PDB entry 6RD5 | electron microscopy, 2.69 A resolution | chains 9 and M of the 8 polymer chains in the assembly

== Chain 9 ==
Molecule: Mitochondrial ATP synthase subunit ASA9
Organism: Polytomella sp. Pringsheim 198.80
Chain sequence (97 residues; numbered 1 to 97; the number before each row is that of its first residue):
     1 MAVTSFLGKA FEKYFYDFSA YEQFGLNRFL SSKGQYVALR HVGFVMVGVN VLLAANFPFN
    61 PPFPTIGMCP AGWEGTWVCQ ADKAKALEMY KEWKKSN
Disordered / not traced: 1
Residues lining bound ligands:
  - phosphatidylethanolamine (PEV; (1S)-2-{[(2-aminoethoxy)(hydroxy)phosphoryl]oxy}-1-[(palmitoyloxy)methyl]ethyl stearate), molecule 1: T4, S5, L7, G8, A10, F11, Y14, F15, F18, F44
  - phosphatidylethanolamine (PEV), molecule 2: G34, Q35, A38, H41

== Chain M ==
Molecule: Mitochondrial ATP synthase subunit 6
Organism: Polytomella sp. Pringsheim 198.80
UniProt: H8PGG3 (H8PGG3_9CHLO); residues 1-327 here = UniProt positions 1-327
Chain sequence (327 residues; each row starts with the number of its first residue):
     1 MSVLSSVSMG SRIGSSLLGR SSAYLAQCGF STRSNLNGSI DTSSSVFQAL SSDNENKPAA
    61 SPLNVKLPGM SCSSILLPKT SRIAVPFGNQ TMAMSSVRDV KTGSLPTNFL TGVYRFWRSQ
   121 NPAEKPHDPV NDRLLPAVVD ASDKRASIGT WATTFFCTII SCNLLGLMPF NEAPTSGLGF
   181 ATGLGVSVWA TATILGLSKT GFKFPGHFIP GGTPWPMAFI FVPLETISYT FRAVSLGVRL
   241 WVNMLAGHTL LHILTGMALA LPFSLGFFSM VPATFGVCCL LSALVGLEYL VAVLQSGVFS
   301 ILSTVYVGEF NHDKFIGPAA KIVKKIH
Disordered / not traced: 1-94, 206-218, 325-327
Bound ions: Zn2+: H248, H252
Residues lining bound ligands:
  - phosphatidylethanolamine (PEV; (1S)-2-{[(2-aminoethoxy)(hydroxy)phosphoryl]oxy}-1-[(palmitoyloxy)methyl]ethyl stearate), molecule 1: R98, V100, S104, P106, T107, S161, C162, L165, P174, F180
  - phosphatidylethanolamine (PEV), molecule 2: K101, S104, L105, Y289, V293
  - phosphatidylethanolamine (PEV), molecule 3: L105, P106, F109, L110, S161, L165
  - phosphatidylethanolamine (PEV), molecule 4: L165, P169, N171, E172, P174
  - phosphatidylethanolamine (PEV), molecule 5: L178, T182, V186, V234, V238, W241
  - phosphatidylethanolamine (PEV), molecule 6: C279, S282, A283, L284, G286, L287
From the paper describing this entry:
  - Zn2+ coordination: H248, H252
  - contacts within the chain: R239-Q295
  - catalytic residues: H248, E288 (proposed by the authors, not directly observed)

== Chain 9 / chain M interface ==
Contacting residue pairs (31; chain 9 residue first):
  H41(9) - S282(M)  hydrogen bond
  V42(9) - F275(M)  hydrophobic
  V42(9) - C278(M)  hydrophobic
  V42(9) - C279(M)  hydrophobic
  V45(9) - C278(M)  hydrophobic
  V45(9) - S282(M)
  M46(9) - F275(M)  hydrophobic
  V49(9) - L259(M)  hydrophobic
  V49(9) - P262(M)  hydrophobic
  N50(9) - P262(M)
  N50(9) - F267(M)  hydrogen bond (side chain-backbone)
  N50(9) - F268(M)
  L53(9) - L259(M)  hydrophobic
  L53(9) - P262(M)  hydrophobic
  L53(9) - F263(M)
  L53(9) - F267(M)
  A54(9) - F267(M)  hydrophobic
  F57(9) - F263(M)
  F57(9) - F267(M)  hydrophobic
  F59(9) - F263(M)
  P61(9) - F263(M)  hydrophobic
  F63(9) - G256(M)
  F63(9) - L259(M)
  F63(9) - A260(M)  hydrophobic
  T65(9) - A260(M)
  T65(9) - F263(M)
  M68(9) - S264(M)
  C69(9) - S264(M)
  P70(9) - F263(M)
  P70(9) - S264(M)
  V78(9) - F263(M)  hydrophobic
Also at the interface, not in a pair above, chain 9 (19 interface residues in all): P64, I66
Also at the interface, not in a pair above, chain M (14 interface residues in all): V271, T274

== Overview ==
The interface between chain 9 and chain M involves 19 residues on one side and 14 on the other, with 2
hydrogen bonds. Among the polar pairs are H41(9)-S282(M) and N50(9)-F267(M). One phosphatidylethanolamine
molecule is bound between chain 9 and chain M. From the paper: catalytic residues H248(M) and E288(M); Zn2+
coordination by H248(M) and H252(M).
Chain 9 is Mitochondrial ATP synthase subunit ASA9 and chain M is Mitochondrial ATP synthase subunit 6, both
from Polytomella sp. Pringsheim 198.80; the structure, CryoEM structure of Polytomella F-ATP synthase,
focussed refinement of Fo and peripheral stalk, C2 symmetry, was determined by electron microscopy (same
publication as 6RD4, 6RD6, 6RD7, 6RD8, 6RD9, 6RDA and 46 further entries).
